Entry 7PF3 (electron microscopy, 4.00 A resolution); this record covers chains k and J of the 11 polymer chains in the assembly.

Chain k:
Name: Histone H3.2
Source organism: Homo sapiens
Reference sequence: Q71DI3 (H32_HUMAN); residues 0-135 here correspond to UniProt positions 1-136 (UniProt number = residue number + 1)
Sequence (136 residues; row label = number of the first residue in the row; numbering starts at 0):
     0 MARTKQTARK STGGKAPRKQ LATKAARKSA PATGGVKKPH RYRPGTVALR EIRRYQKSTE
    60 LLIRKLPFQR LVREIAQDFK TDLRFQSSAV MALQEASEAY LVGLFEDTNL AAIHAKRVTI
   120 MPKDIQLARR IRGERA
Not modelled in the structure: 0-36, 134-135
Construct notes: engineered mutation Ala110 (Cys111 in Q71DI3)
UniProt features mapped onto this chain:
  - modified residue: Arg2 (Asymmetric dimethylarginine), Thr3 (Phosphothreonine), Lys4 (Allysine), Gln5 (5-glutamyl dopamine), Thr6 (Phosphothreonine), Arg8 (Citrulline), Lys9 (N6,N6,N6-trimethyllysine), Ser10 (ADP-ribosylserine), Thr11 (Phosphothreonine), Lys14 (N6-(2-hydroxyisobutyryl)lysine), Arg17 (Asymmetric dimethylarginine), Lys18 (N6-(2-hydroxyisobutyryl)lysine), Lys23 (N6-(2-hydroxyisobutyryl)lysine), Arg26 (Citrulline), Lys27 (N6,N6,N6-trimethyllysine), Ser28 (ADP-ribosylserine), Lys36 (N6,N6,N6-trimethyllysine), Lys37 (N6-methyllysine), Tyr41 (Phosphotyrosine), Lys56 (N6,N6,N6-trimethyllysine) and 8 more in UniProt
  - lipidation: Lys18 (N6-decanoyllysine)

Chain J:
Molecule: 167-nt DNA strand
Source organism: synthetic construct
Sequence (167 nucleotides; row label = number of the first residue in the row):
    11 TACTTACATG ACAGGATGTA TATATCTGAC ACGTGCCTGG AGACTAGGGA GTAATCCCCT
    71 TGGCGGTTAA AACGCGGGGG ACAGCGCGTA CGTGCGTTTA AGCGGTGCTA GAGCTGTCTA
   131 CGACCAATTG AGCGGCCTCG GCACCGGGAT TCTCCAGGCG GCCAGTG

How chain k and chain J interact:
Residue-residue contacts - 29 pairs, chain k then chain J:
  His39(k) with DG104(J), sugar contact
  Arg40(k) with DG102(J), base contact; DT103(J), hydrogen bond to the base; DG104(J), hydrogen bond to the sugar
  Tyr41(k) with DT27(J), sugar contact; DG28(J), sugar contact; DT103(J), sugar contact; DG104(J), hydrogen bond to the phosphate
  Arg42(k) with DT103(J), phosphate contact
  Pro43(k) with DG102(J), phosphate contact; DT103(J), phosphate contact
  Gly44(k) with DG102(J), hydrogen bond to the phosphate; DT103(J), hydrogen bond to the phosphate
  Thr45(k) with DT103(J), phosphate contact
  Val46(k) with DT103(J), hydrogen bond to the phosphate; DG104(J), phosphate contact
  Ala47(k) with DT103(J), hydrogen bond to the phosphate
  Arg49(k) with DG28(J), hydrogen bond to the phosphate; DT29(J), salt bridge to the phosphate
  Arg53(k) with DT29(J), salt bridge to the phosphate
  Arg63(k) with DA111(J), phosphate contact; DG112(J), salt bridge to the phosphate
  Lys64(k) with DG112(J), hydrogen bond to the phosphate
  Leu65(k) with DA111(J), phosphate contact; DG112(J), hydrogen bond to the phosphate
  Pro66(k) with DA111(J), sugar contact
  Arg69(k) with DA111(J), salt bridge to the phosphate
  Asp81(k) with DG121(J), phosphate contact
  Arg83(k) with DG121(J), sugar contact
Interface residues without a listed pair, chain J (10 interface residues in all): DA120

Summary:
18 residues of chain k and 10 residues of chain J are in contact, with 10 hydrogen bonds and 4 salt bridges.
Polar contacts include Arg40(k)-DT103(J), Arg40(k)-DG104(J) and Tyr41(k)-DG104(J).
Chain k is Histone H3.2 (Homo sapiens) and chain J is a 167-nt DNA strand (synthetic construct); the
structure, Nucleosome 4 of the 4x187 nucleosome array containing H1, was determined by electron microscopy,
deposited together with 7PET, 7PEU, 7PEV, 7PEW, 7PEX, 7PEY and 16 further entries.
